PDB entry 4I5J | X-ray diffraction, 2.09 A resolution | chain A

== Chain A ==
Molecule: Serine/threonine-protein phosphatase 2A regulatory subunit B'' subunit alpha
Source organism: Homo sapiens
Notes: fragment: pr72
UniProtKB: Q06190 (P2R3A_HUMAN); residues 165-449 here correspond to UniProt positions 786-1070 (UniProt number = residue number + 621)
Amino-acid sequence (285 residues; numbered 165 to 449; the number before each row is that of its first residue):
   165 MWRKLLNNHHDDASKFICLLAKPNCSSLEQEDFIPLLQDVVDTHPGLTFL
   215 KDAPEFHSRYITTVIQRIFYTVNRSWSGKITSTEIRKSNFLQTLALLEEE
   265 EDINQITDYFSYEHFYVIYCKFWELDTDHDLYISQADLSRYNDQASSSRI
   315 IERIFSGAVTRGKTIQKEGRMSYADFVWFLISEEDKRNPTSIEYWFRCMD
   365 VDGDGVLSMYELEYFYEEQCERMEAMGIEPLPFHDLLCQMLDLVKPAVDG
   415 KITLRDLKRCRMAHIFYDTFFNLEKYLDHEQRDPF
Not modelled in the structure: 165-171, 325-330, 444-449
Bound ions: Ca2+: Asp364, Asp366, Asp368, Val370, Glu375
UniProt features mapped onto this chain:
  - binding site (Ca(2+)): Asp364, Asp366, Asp368, Glu375

== In short ==
The Ca2+ site is built by Asp364, Asp366, Asp368, Val370 and Glu375. UniProt lists 4 Ca2+-binding residues.
Chain A is Serine/threonine-protein phosphatase 2A regulatory subunit B'' subunit alpha (Homo sapiens); the
structure, PP2A PR70 Holoenzyme, was determined by X-ray diffraction together with 4I5K, 4I5L and 4I5N from
the same study.
